PDB entry 8Q5H | electron microscopy, 4.50 A resolution (low resolution: residue-level contacts below are approximate; hydrogen-bond / salt-bridge calls are withheld) | chains A and D of the 7 polymer chains in the assembly

# Chain A
Name: Protein MIS12 homolog
Source organism: Homo sapiens
UniProt: Q9H081 (MIS12_HUMAN); numbering as in UniProt (aligned over 1-205)
Chain sequence (205 residues; row label = number of the first residue in the row):
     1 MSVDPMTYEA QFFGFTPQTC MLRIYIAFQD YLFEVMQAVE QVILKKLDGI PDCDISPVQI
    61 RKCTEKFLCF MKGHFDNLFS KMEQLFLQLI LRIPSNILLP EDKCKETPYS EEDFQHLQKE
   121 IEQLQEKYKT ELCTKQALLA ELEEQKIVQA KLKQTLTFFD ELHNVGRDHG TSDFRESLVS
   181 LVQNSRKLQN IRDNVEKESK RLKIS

# Chain D
Name: Kinetochore-associated protein DSN1 homolog
Source organism: Homo sapiens
UniProt: Q9H410 (DSN1_HUMAN); numbering as in UniProt (aligned over 1-356)
Chain sequence (362 residues; each row starts with the number of its first residue):
     1 MTSVTRSEII DEKGPVMSKT HDHQLESSLS PVEVFAKTSA SLEMNQGVSE ERIHLGSSPK
    61 KGGNCDLSHQ ERLQSKSLHL SPQEQSASYQ DRRQSWRRAS MKETNRRKSL HPIHQGITEL
   121 SRSISVDLAE SKRLGCLLLS SFQFSIQKLE PFLRDTKGFS LESFRAKASS LSEELKHFAD
   181 GLETDGTLQK CFEDSNGKAS DFSLEASVAE MKEYITKFSL ERQTWDQLLL HYQQEAKEIL
   241 SRGSTEAKIT EVKVEPMTYL GSSQNEVLNT KPDYQKILQN QSKVFDCMEL VMDELQGSVK
   301 QLQAFMDEST QCFQKVSVQL GKRSMQQLDP SPARKLLKLQ LQNPPAIHGS GSGSCQHHHH
   361 HH
Unresolved in the structure: 1-111, 246-255, 339-362
Differences from the reference sequence: expression tag (357-362)
Swiss-Prot annotation at these positions:
  - modified residue (Phosphoserine): Ser-28, Ser-30, Ser-58, Ser-77, Ser-81, Ser-109, Ser-125, Ser-331
  - cross-link: Lys-253 (Glycyl lysine isopeptide (Lys-Gly) (interchain with G-Cter in SUMO2))

# Chain A / chain D interface
Pairs across the interface - 42 pairs, chain A then chain D:
  Val-3(A) with Glu-210(D)
  Phe-33(A) with Pro-112(D); Ile-113(D)
  Gln-37(A) with Ile-113(D); Gln-115(D)
  Glu-40(A) with Gln-115(D)
  Gln-41(A) with Gln-115(D)
  Asp-52(A) with Phe-152(D); Arg-154(D)
  Arg-61(A) with Ile-113(D); Gln-115(D); Gly-116(D)
  Glu-65(A) with Ile-113(D)
  Glu-126(A) with Met-257(D)
  Thr-130(A) with Met-257(D); Leu-260(D); Gly-261(D); Ser-262(D)
  Glu-131(A) with Ser-262(D); Ser-263(D)
  Cys-133(A) with Thr-258(D)
  Thr-134(A) with Thr-258(D); Ser-262(D); Leu-268(D)
  Leu-138(A) with Leu-268(D)
  Glu-141(A) with Lys-271(D); Tyr-274(D)
  Glu-144(A) with Tyr-274(D)
  Gln-145(A) with Tyr-274(D)
  Val-148(A) with Leu-278(D)
  Lys-151(A) with Leu-278(D)
  Leu-152(A) with Gln-281(D)
  Thr-155(A) with Gln-281(D); Phe-285(D)
  Phe-159(A) with Met-288(D)
  Leu-178(A) with Leu-295(D)
  Gln-189(A) with Phe-305(D)
  Arg-192(A) with Phe-305(D); Glu-308(D); Ser-309(D); Cys-312(D)
  Lys-203(A) with Gln-319(D)
Other interface residues (no listed pair), chain A (35 interface residues in all): Met-1, Cys-53, Val-58, Lys-127, Ala-137, Phe-158, Leu-188, Val-195, Ser-199
Other interface residues (no listed pair), chain D (32 interface residues in all): Phe-144, Ser-207, Tyr-259, Val-267, Phe-313, Val-316

# Summary
Chain A and chain D form an interface of 35 and 32 residues respectively.
Chain A is Protein MIS12 homolog and chain D is Kinetochore-associated protein DSN1 homolog, both from Homo
sapiens; the structure, Human KMN network (outer kinetochore), was determined by electron microscopy.
